PDB entry 6UCB | electron microscopy, 3.28 A resolution | chains A and B of the 8 polymer chains in the assembly

[Chain A (and B)]
Name: Glutamate receptor 2
Source organism: Rattus norvegicus
Notes: chain B of this document is another copy of the same molecule, construct and numbering; everything in this record applies to it too
UniProtKB: P19491 (GRIA2_RAT); residues -20 to 847 here correspond to UniProt positions 1-868 (UniProt number = residue number + 21)
Chain sequence (889 residues; each row starts with the number of its first residue; numbers below 1 keep their minus sign (Met-20 is residue -20)):
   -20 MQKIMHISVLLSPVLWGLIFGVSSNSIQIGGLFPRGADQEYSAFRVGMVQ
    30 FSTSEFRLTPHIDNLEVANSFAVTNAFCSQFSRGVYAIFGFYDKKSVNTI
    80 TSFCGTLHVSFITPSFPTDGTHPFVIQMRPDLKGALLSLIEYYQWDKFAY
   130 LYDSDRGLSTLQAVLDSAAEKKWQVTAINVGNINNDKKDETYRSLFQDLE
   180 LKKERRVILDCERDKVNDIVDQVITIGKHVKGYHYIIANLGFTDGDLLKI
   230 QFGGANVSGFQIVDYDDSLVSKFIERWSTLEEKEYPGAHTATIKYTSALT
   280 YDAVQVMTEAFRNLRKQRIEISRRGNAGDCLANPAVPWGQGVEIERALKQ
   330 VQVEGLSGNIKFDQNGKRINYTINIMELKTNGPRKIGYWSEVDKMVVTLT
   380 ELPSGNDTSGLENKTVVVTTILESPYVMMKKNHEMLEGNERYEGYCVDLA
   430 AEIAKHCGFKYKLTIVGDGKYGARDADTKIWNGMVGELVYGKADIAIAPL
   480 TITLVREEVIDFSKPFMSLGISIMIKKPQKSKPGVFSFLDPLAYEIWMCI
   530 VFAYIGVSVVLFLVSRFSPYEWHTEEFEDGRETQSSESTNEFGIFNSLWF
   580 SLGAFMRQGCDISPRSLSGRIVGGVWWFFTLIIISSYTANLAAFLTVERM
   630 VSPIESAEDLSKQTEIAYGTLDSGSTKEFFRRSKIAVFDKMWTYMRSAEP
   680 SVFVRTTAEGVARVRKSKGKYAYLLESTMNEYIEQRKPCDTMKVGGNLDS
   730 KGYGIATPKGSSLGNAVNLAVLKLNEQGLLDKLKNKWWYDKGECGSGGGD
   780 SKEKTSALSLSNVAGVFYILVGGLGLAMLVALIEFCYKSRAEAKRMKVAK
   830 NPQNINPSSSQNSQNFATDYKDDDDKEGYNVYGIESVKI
Disordered / not traced: -20 to 393, 549-594, 777-783, 825-868
Sequence notes: conflict Arg586 (Gln607 in P19491); expression tag (848-868)
Disulfides: Cys718-Cys773
Small-molecule neighbours:
  - palmitoleic acid (PAM), molecule 1: Gly513, Val514, Phe515
  - palmitoleic acid (PAM), molecule 2: Phe515, Ile798, Gly801, Gly802, Leu805
  - palmitoleic acid (PAM), molecule 3: Tyr523, Trp526, Met527, Val530, Ile798
  - ZK1 ({[7-morpholin-4-yl-2,3-dioxo-6-(trifluoromethyl)-3,4-dihydroquinoxalin-1(2H)-yl]methyl}phosphonic acid): Glu402, Tyr405, Tyr450, Pro478, Leu479, Thr480, Arg485, Gly653, Ser654, Thr655, Thr686, Glu705, Met708, Tyr732
Swiss-Prot annotation at these positions:
  - region: Ala846, Thr847 (Required for interaction with IQSEC1)
  - binding site (L-glutamate): Pro478, Thr480, Arg485, Ser654, Thr655, Glu705
  - site: Arg453 (Interaction with the cone snail toxin Con-ikot-ikot), Ile633 (Crucial to convey clamshell closure to channel opening), Arg660 (Interaction with the cone snail toxin Con-ikot-ikot), Lys752 (Interaction with the cone snail toxin Con-ikot-ikot)
  - modified residue (Phosphoserine): Ser662, Ser696, Ser839, Ser842
  - lipidation (S-palmitoyl cysteine): Cys589, Cys815
  - glycosylation (N-linked (GlcNAc...) asparagine): Asn235, Asn349, Asn385, Asn392
What the authors report for this chain:
  - binding site for 1-Oleoyl-R-glycerol: Tyr523, Met527, Val530, Phe607
  - binding site for cholesterol: Tyr797
  - specificity-determining residues: Glu524, Met527, Cys528, Leu789, Ala793 (by similarity / conservation)

[Chain A / chain B interface]
Residue-residue contacts (52):
  Asp519(A) - Ala786(B)
  Pro520(A) - Ala786(B)
  Pro520(A) - Leu787(B)  hydrogen bond (backbone-backbone)
  Leu521(A) - Leu787(B)
  Ala522(A) - Leu787(B)  hydrogen bond (backbone-backbone)
  Glu524(A) - Leu789(B)
  Ile525(A) - Leu787(B)
  Ile525(A) - Ser788(B)
  Ile525(A) - Leu789(B)
  Cys528(A) - Leu789(B)  hydrophobic
  Cys528(A) - Phe796(B)  hydrophobic
  Ala532(A) - Leu799(B)  hydrophobic
  Val536(A) - Leu799(B)  hydrophobic
  Val539(A) - Leu803(B)  hydrophobic
  Val543(A) - Ala810(B)  hydrophobic
  Phe546(A) - Ala810(B)  hydrophobic
  Phe546(A) - Phe814(B)
  Leu596(A) - Val809(B)  hydrophobic
  Ser597(A) - Ala806(B)  hydrogen bond (side chain-backbone)
  Arg599(A) - Tyr533(B)
  Arg599(A) - Ser537(B)
  Arg599(A) - Phe541(B)
  Ile600(A) - Leu805(B)  hydrophobic
  Ile600(A) - Ala806(B)  hydrophobic
  Val601(A) - Ala806(B)  hydrophobic
  Gly602(A) - Tyr533(B)
  Gly603(A) - Tyr533(B)  hydrogen bond (backbone-side chain)
  Val604(A) - Ile798(B)
  Val604(A) - Leu799(B)  hydrophobic
  Trp606(A) - Thr609(B)
  Phe607(A) - Trp526(B)  hydrophobic
  Phe608(A) - Val795(B)  hydrophobic
  Phe608(A) - Phe796(B)  hydrophobic
  Leu610(A) - Ile613(B)  hydrophobic
  Ile611(A) - Phe517(B)  hydrophobic
  Ile611(A) - Val795(B)  hydrophobic
  Ser614(A) - Tyr616(B)
  Ser614(A) - Thr617(B)
  Ser614(A) - Leu620(B)
  Ser615(A) - Leu620(B)
  Ser615(A) - Leu787(B)
  Ala618(A) - Thr617(B)
  Ala618(A) - Leu620(B)  hydrophobic
  Ala618(A) - Ala621(B)
  Asn619(A) - Ser785(B)
  Asn619(A) - Ala786(B)
  Asn619(A) - Leu787(B)
  Ala622(A) - Leu624(B)
  Ala622(A) - Thr625(B)
  Phe623(A) - Thr784(B)
  Phe623(A) - Ser785(B)
  Thr643(A) - Ser775(B)
Other interface residues (no listed pair), chain A (40 interface residues in all): Ile529, Trp605, Ile612, Ile613, Ala621, Thr625, Val626, Thr672
Other interface residues (no listed pair), chain B (37 interface residues in all): Ile529, Trp605, Asp769, Val792, Gly802, Met807, Leu811

[Summary]
Chain A and chain B form an interface of 40 and 37 residues respectively, with 4 hydrogen bonds. Among the
polar pairs are Ser597(A)-Ala806(B), Gly603(A)-Tyr533(B) and Pro520(A)-Leu787(B). The paper reports a binding
site for 1-Oleoyl-R-glycerol at Tyr523(A), Met527(A) and Val530(A) among others; a binding site for
cholesterol at Tyr797(A).
Chain A and chain B are both Glutamate receptor 2 (Rattus norvegicus); the structure, GluA2 in complex with
its auxiliary subunit CNIH3 - with antagonist ZK200775, LBD, TMD, CNIH3, and ..., was determined by electron
microscopy, deposited together with 6PEQ, 6U5S, 6U6I, 6UD4 and 6UD8.
